Entry 5A20 (electron microscopy, 7.60 A resolution (low resolution: residue-level contacts below are approximate; hydrogen-bond / salt-bridge calls are withheld)); this record covers chains G and H of the 8 polymer chains in the assembly.

# Chain G
Molecule: Tail-to-head joining protein GP17
Source organism: Bacillus phage SPP1
Reference sequence: O48448 (O48448_BPSPP); residue numbers follow UniProt; this construct covers 1-134
Amino-acid sequence (134 residues; each row starts with the number of its first residue):
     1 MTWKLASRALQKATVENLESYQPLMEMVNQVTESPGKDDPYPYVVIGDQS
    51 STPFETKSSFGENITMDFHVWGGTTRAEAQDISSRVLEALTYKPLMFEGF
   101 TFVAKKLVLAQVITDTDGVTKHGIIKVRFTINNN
Unresolved in the structure: 1

# Chain H
Molecule: Major tail protein GP17.1
Source organism: Bacillus phage SPP1
Reference sequence: O48449 (GP171_BPSPP); residues 1-177 here = UniProt positions 1-177
Amino-acid sequence (177 residues; numbered 1 to 177; the number before each row is that of its first residue):
     1 MPETPIMGQDVKYLFQSIDAATGSAPLFPAYQTDGSVSGERELFDEQTKN
    51 GRILGPGSVADSGEVTYYGKRGDAGQKAIEDAYQNGKQIKFWRVDTVKNE
   101 NDKYDAQFGFAYIESREYSDGVEGAVEISISLQVIGELKNGEIDTLPEEI
   151 VNVSKGGYDFQQPGQTTGEAPGTVPAP
Unresolved in the structure: 1-8, 170-177

# Chain G / chain H interface
Residue-residue contacts - 71 pairs, chain G then chain H:
  W3(G) - K49(H)
  W3(G) - R52(H)
  W3(G) - L54(H)
  W3(G) - D144(H)
  K57(G) - I135(H)
  S58(G) - L138(H)
  S59(G) - L138(H)
  S59(G) - K139(H)
  F60(G) - K139(H)
  G61(G) - L138(H)
  G61(G) - K139(H)
  G61(G) - N140(H)
  E62(G) - P56(H)
  E62(G) - V59(H)
  E62(G) - L138(H)
  E62(G) - K139(H)
  E62(G) - N140(H)
  E62(G) - G141(H)
  N63(G) - K139(H)
  N63(G) - N140(H)
  I64(G) - N140(H)
  M96(G) - K49(H)
  F97(G) - Q47(H)
  F97(G) - T48(H)
  F97(G) - K49(H)
  F97(G) - N50(H)
  F97(G) - R52(H)
  E98(G) - T48(H)
  E98(G) - K49(H)
  G99(G) - D45(H)
  F100(G) - F44(H)
  F100(G) - D45(H)
  F100(G) - E46(H)
  F100(G) - Q47(H)
  F100(G) - T48(H)
  T101(G) - E42(H)
  F102(G) - E42(H)
  F102(G) - Q47(H)
  F102(G) - G55(H)
  F102(G) - P56(H)
  T130(G) - I53(H)
  I131(G) - I53(H)
  I131(G) - L54(H)
  I131(G) - P56(H)
  I131(G) - K139(H)
  I131(G) - N140(H)
  N132(G) - I53(H)
  N132(G) - L54(H)
  N132(G) - G55(H)
  N132(G) - P56(H)
  N132(G) - G57(H)
  N132(G) - K139(H)
  N132(G) - G141(H)
  N133(G) - E42(H)
  N133(G) - F44(H)
  N133(G) - Q47(H)
  N133(G) - L54(H)
  N133(G) - G55(H)
  N133(G) - P56(H)
  N133(G) - G57(H)
  N133(G) - S58(H)
  N133(G) - V59(H)
  N134(G) - P56(H)
  N134(G) - G57(H)
  N134(G) - S58(H)
  N134(G) - V59(H)
  N134(G) - A60(H)
  N134(G) - E137(H)
  N134(G) - L138(H)
  N134(G) - K139(H)
  N134(G) - N140(H)
Other interface residues (no listed pair), chain G (24 interface residues in all): K4, V103, F129
Other interface residues (no listed pair), chain H (28 interface residues in all): L43, G136, E142, T145

# Overview
24 residues of chain G and 28 residues of chain H are in contact.
Here chain G is Tail-to-head joining protein GP17 and chain H is Major tail protein GP17.1, both from Bacillus
phage SPP1. Entry 5A20 (Structure of bacteriophage SPP1 head-to-tail interface filled with DNA and tape
measure protein) was determined by electron microscopy, deposited together with 5A21.
